Entry 4NNW (X-ray diffraction, 2.60 A resolution); this record covers chains O and U of the 28 polymer chains in the assembly.

# Chain O
Protein: Proteasome subunit alpha type-2
From: Saccharomyces cerevisiae S288c
UniProtKB: P23639 (PSA2_YEAST); numbering as in UniProt (aligned over 1-250)
Amino-acid sequence (250 residues; row label = number of the first residue in the row):
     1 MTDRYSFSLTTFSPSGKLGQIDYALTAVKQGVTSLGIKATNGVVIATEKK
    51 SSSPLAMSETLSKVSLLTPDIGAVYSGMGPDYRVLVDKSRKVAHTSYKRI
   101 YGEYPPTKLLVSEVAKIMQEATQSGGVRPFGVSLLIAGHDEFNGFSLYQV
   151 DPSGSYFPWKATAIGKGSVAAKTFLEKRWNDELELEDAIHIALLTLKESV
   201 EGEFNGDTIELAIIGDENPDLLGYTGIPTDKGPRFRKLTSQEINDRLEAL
UniProt features mapped onto this chain:
  - cross-link: Lys108 (Glycyl lysine isopeptide (Lys-Gly) (interchain with G-Cter in ubiquitin))

# Chain U
Protein: Proteasome subunit alpha type-1
From: Saccharomyces cerevisiae S288c
UniProtKB: P21243 (PSA1_YEAST); residues -8 to 243 here correspond to UniProt positions 1-252 (UniProt number = residue number + 9)
Amino-acid sequence (252 residues; numbered -8 to 243; the number before each row is that of its first residue; numbers below 1 keep their minus sign (Met-8 is residue -8)):
    -8 MSGAAAASAAGYDRHITIFSPEGRLYQVEYAFKATNQTNINSLAVRGKDC
    42 TVVISQKKVPDKLLDPTTVSYIFCISRTIGMVVNGPIPDARNAALRAKAE
    92 AAEFRYKYGYDMPCDVLAKRMANLSQIYTQRAYMRPLGVILTFVSVDEEL
   142 GPSIYKTDPAGYYVGYKATATGPKQQEITTNLENHFKKSKIDHINEESWE
   192 KVVEFAITHMIDALGTEFSKNDLEVGVATKDKFFTLSAENIEERLVAIAE
   242 QD
Disordered / not traced: -8 to 1, 243

# Interface between chain O and chain U
Pairs across the interface - 63 pairs, chain O then chain U:
  Thr2(O) with Tyr124(U)
  Asp3(O) with Tyr124(U)
  Tyr5(O) with Ile7(U); Ala123(U), hydrophobic; Tyr124(U), hydrophobic
  Leu9(O) with Ile9(U), hydrophobic; Ala123(U), hydrophobic
  Gln20(O) with Ile9(U); Phe10(U), hydrogen bond (side chain-backbone)
  Tyr23(O) with Phe10(U), hydrophobic; Ser11(U); Pro12(U), hydrophobic; Gly14(U)
  Ala24(O) with Phe10(U), hydrophobic
  Thr26(O) with Glu13(U)
  Ala27(O) with Gly14(U)
  Ser52(O) with Tyr153(U), hydrogen bond
  Ser53(O) with Thr170(U)
  Pro54(O) with Lys158(U), hydrogen bond (backbone-side chain); Glu174(U)
  Leu55(O) with Tyr157(U); Lys158(U), hydrogen bond (backbone-backbone); Ala159(U); Leu173(U), hydrophobic; Phe177(U), hydrophobic
  Ala56(O) with Gly156(U); Tyr157(U), hydrophobic
  Met57(O) with Arg37(U); Val155(U); Gly156(U), hydrogen bond (backbone-backbone); Tyr157(U); Lys158(U)
  Thr60(O) with Tyr146(U); Val155(U); Gly156(U), hydrogen bond (side chain-backbone)
  Leu61(O) with Val155(U), hydrophobic
  Met78(O) with Phe10(U), hydrophobic; Leu16(U), hydrophobic
  Pro80(O) with Gln117(U); Ala151(U); Gly152(U); Tyr153(U)
  Asp81(O) with Gln117(U)
  Arg83(O) with Ala113(U), hydrogen bond (side chain-backbone); Asn114(U); Gly152(U), hydrogen bond (side chain-backbone); Tyr154(U)
  Val84(O) with Asn114(U); Gln117(U)
  Asp87(O) with Lys110(U), salt bridge; Asn114(U)
  Gly126(O) with Arg122(U); Ala123(U), hydrogen bond (backbone-backbone)
  Val127(O) with Gln121(U); Arg122(U)
  Arg128(O) with Thr8(U); Phe10(U); Leu16(U); Thr120(U), hydrogen bond (side chain-backbone); Gln121(U), hydrogen bond (backbone-backbone)
  Pro129(O) with Phe10(U)
  Phe130(O) with Gln121(U)
  Gly131(O) with Phe10(U)
Also at the interface, not in a pair above, chain O (30 interface residues in all): Ala121
Also at the interface, not in a pair above, chain U (34 interface residues in all): Thr160

# In short
30 residues of chain O face 34 of chain U across their interface; the contacts include 11 hydrogen bonds and 1
salt bridge. Polar pairs include Asp87(O)-Lys110(U), Gln20(O)-Phe10(U) and Ser52(O)-Tyr153(U).
Here chain O is Proteasome subunit alpha type-2 and chain U is Proteasome subunit alpha type-1, both from
Saccharomyces cerevisiae S288c. Entry 4NNW (yCP in complex with Z-Leu-Leu-Leu-ketoaldehyde) was determined by
X-ray diffraction together with 4NNN, 4NO1, 4NO6, 4NO8 and 4NO9 from the same study.
